5JGE - chains A and C of the 3 polymer chains in the assembly; structure by X-ray diffraction, 1.91 A resolution.

[Chain A]
Name: Autophagy-related protein 19
Organism: Saccharomyces cerevisiae
UniProt: P35193 (ATG19_YEAST); residues 160-187 here = UniProt positions 160-187
Amino-acid sequence (32 residues; each row starts with the number of its first residue):
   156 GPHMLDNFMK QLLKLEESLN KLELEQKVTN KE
Unresolved in the structure: 156-157, 186-187
Differences from the reference sequence: expression tag (156-159)
What the authors report for this chain:
  - mutagenesis - E171A/N175A/E178A: abolished binding to Ape1 propeptide (chain C)

[Chain C]
Name: Ape1 propeptide
Organism: Saccharomyces cerevisiae
Amino-acid sequence (23 residues; each row starts with the number of its first residue; numbers below 1 keep their minus sign (Gly-1 is residue -1)):
    -1 GPMEEQREIL EQLKKTLQML TVY
What the authors report for this chain:
  - mutagenesis - R5Q, L11S: decreased binding to Autophagy-related protein 19 (chain A)

[How chain A and chain C interact]
Contacting residue pairs (15):
  Met159(A) - Val20(C)  hydrophobic
  Leu160(A) - Val20(C)  hydrophobic
  Met164(A) - Leu15(C)  hydrophobic
  Leu170(A) - Leu8(C)
  Glu171(A) - Arg5(C)  salt bridge
  Glu171(A) - Leu8(C)
  Glu171(A) - Lys12(C)  salt bridge
  Leu174(A) - Met1(C)  hydrophobic
  Leu174(A) - Arg5(C)
  Asn175(A) - Arg5(C)  hydrogen bond
  Leu177(A) - Met1(C)
  Glu178(A) - Met1(C)
  Glu178(A) - Arg5(C)  salt bridge
  Gln181(A) - Met1(C)
  Gln181(A) - Glu2(C)  hydrogen bond
Interface residues without a listed pair, chain A (11 interface residues in all): Leu167
Interface residues without a listed pair, chain C (11 interface residues in all): Gln4, Glu9, Leu11, Leu18
From the paper, about this interface:
  - pairs named by the authors: Glu171(A)-Arg5(C) (salt bridge), Asn175(A)-Arg5(C) (hydrogen bond), Glu178(A)-Arg5(C) (salt bridge)
  - interface residues, chain C: Met1(C)

[In short]
Chain A and chain C each contribute 11 residues to their interface; the contacts include 2 hydrogen bonds and
3 salt bridges. Polar contacts include Glu171(A)-Arg5(C), Glu171(A)-Lys12(C) and Glu178(A)-Arg5(C). The
authors report salt bridges between Glu171(A) and Arg5(C) and Glu178(A) and Arg5(C); a hydrogen bond between
Asn175(A) and Arg5(C). From the paper: R5Q and L11S of chain C reduce binding to Autophagy-related protein 19
(chain A); the interface residue Met1(C).
Here chain A is Autophagy-related protein 19 and chain C is Ape1 propeptide, both from Saccharomyces
cerevisiae. Entry 5JGE (Crystal structure of Atg19 coiled-coil complexed with Ape1 propeptide) was determined
by X-ray diffraction, deposited together with 5JGF, 5JH9 and 5JHC.
